8XKM - chains A and B of the 6 polymer chains in the assembly; structure by electron microscopy, 5.00 A resolution (low resolution: residue-level contacts below are approximate; hydrogen-bond / salt-bridge calls are withheld).

== Chain A (and B) ==
Molecule: Isoform Short of Insulin receptor
From: Homo sapiens
Notes: chain B of this document is another copy of the same molecule, construct and numbering; everything in this record applies to it too
UniProtKB: P06213 (INSR_HUMAN), isoform P06213-2; residues 1-1370 here = UniProt positions 1-1370
Amino-acid sequence (1370 residues; numbered 1 to 1370; the number before each row is that of its first residue):
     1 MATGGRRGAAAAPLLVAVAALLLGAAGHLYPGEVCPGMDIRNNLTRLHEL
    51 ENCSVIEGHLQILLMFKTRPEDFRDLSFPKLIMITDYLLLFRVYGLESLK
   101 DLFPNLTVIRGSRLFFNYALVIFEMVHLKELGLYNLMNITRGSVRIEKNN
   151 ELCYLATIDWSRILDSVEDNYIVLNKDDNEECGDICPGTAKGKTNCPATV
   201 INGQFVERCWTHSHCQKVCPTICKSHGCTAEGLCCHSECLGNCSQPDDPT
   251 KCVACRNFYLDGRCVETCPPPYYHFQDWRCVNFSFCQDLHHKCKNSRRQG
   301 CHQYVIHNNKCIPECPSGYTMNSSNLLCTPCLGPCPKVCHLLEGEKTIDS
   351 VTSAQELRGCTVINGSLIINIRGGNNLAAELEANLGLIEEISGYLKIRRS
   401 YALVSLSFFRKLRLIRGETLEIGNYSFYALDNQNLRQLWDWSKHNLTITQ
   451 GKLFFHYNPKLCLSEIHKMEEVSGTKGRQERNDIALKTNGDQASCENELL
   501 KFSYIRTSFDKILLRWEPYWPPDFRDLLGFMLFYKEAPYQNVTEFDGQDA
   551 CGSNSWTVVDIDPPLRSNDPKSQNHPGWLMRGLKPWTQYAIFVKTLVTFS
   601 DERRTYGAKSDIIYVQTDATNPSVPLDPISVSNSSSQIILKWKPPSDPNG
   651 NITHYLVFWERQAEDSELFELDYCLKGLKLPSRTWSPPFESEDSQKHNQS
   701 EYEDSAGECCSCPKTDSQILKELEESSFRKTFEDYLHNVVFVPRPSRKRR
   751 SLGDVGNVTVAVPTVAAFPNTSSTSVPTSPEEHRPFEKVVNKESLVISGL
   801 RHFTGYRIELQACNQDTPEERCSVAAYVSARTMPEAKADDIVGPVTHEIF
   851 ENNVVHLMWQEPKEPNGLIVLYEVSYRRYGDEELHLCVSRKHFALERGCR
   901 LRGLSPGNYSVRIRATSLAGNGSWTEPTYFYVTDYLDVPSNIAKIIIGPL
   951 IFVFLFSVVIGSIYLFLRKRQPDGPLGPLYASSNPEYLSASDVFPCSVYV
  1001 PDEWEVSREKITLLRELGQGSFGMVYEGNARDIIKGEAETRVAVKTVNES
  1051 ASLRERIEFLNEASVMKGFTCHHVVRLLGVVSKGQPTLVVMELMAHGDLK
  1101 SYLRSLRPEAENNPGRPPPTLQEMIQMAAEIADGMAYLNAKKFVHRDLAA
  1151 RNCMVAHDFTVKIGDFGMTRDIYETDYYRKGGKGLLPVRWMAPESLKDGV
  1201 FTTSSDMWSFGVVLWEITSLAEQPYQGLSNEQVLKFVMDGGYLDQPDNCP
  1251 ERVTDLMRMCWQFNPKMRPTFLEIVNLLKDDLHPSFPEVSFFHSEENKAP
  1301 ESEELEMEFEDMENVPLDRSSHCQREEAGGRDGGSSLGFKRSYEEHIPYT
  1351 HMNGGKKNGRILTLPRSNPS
Not modelled in the structure: 1-31, 110-111, 145, 273-274, 350, 366, 471, 583-584, 653, 675-714, 743-784, 817, 935-1370 (chain B: 1-28, 54-55, 165-207, 325-326, 348-349, 366, 437, 452-461, 484-488, 540-556, 653, 675-714, 726-727, 743-784, 817, 935-1370)
Disulfides: Cys35-Cys53, Cys153-Cys182, Cys186-Cys209, Cys196-Cys215, Cys223-Cys234, Cys235-Cys243, Cys239-Cys252, Cys255-Cys264, Cys268-Cys280, Cys286-Cys311, Cys293-Cys301, Cys315-Cys328, Cys339-Cys360, Cys674-Cys887, Cys813-Cys822
Swiss-Prot annotation at these positions:
  - region: Glu733 to Phe741 (Insulin-binding), Tyr999 (Important for interaction with IRS1, SHC1 and STAT5B)
  - site: Phe66 (Insulin-binding)
  - modified residue: Ser400 (Phosphoserine), Tyr401 (Phosphotyrosine), Ser407 (Phosphoserine), Tyr999 (Phosphotyrosine)
  - glycosylation (N-linked (GlcNAc...) asparagine): Asn43, Asn52, Asn105, Asn138, Asn242, Asn282, Asn322, Asn364, Asn424, Asn445, Asn541, Asn633, Asn651, Asn698
  - natural variant: Asn42 (N42K: In RMS), Val55 (V55A: In LEPRCH), Ile56 (I56T: In LEPRCH), Gly58 (G58R: In LEPRCH), Asp86 (D86G: In IRAN type A), Leu89 (L89P: In IRAN type A), Arg113 (R113P: In LEPRCH), Ala119 (A119V: In LEPRCH), Leu120 (L120Q: In LEPRCH), Ile146 (I146M: In LEPRCH), Val167 (V167L: In IRAN type A), Pro220 (P220L: In Ins resistance), 23 further natural variant entries in UniProt
  - mutagenesis: Cys462 (C462A: Does not affect S-nitrosylation), Tyr999 (Y999E: Abolishes interaction with IRS1 and SHC1; Y999F: Has no effect on insulin-stimulated autophosphorylation, but inhibits the biological activity of the receptor ...)

== Interface between chain A and chain B ==
Pairs across the interface (59; chain A residue first):
  Arg41(A) with Val740(B)
  Leu63(A) with Val740(B)
  Leu64(A) with Val740(B); Phe741(B)
  Phe91(A) with Val740(B)
  Phe115(A) with Leu736(B); Val739(B)
  Phe116(A) with Phe732(B); Tyr735(B); Leu736(B)
  Asn117(A) with Phe732(B)
  Tyr118(A) with Phe732(B)
  Phe123(A) with Glu733(B); Leu736(B)
  Glu124(A) with Glu733(B)
  Glu147(A) with Phe728(B); Phe732(B)
  Lys148(A) with Glu733(B)
  Tyr171(A) with Glu724(B); Phe728(B)
  Val173(A) with Phe728(B)
  Asp349(A) with Thr731(B)
  Arg372(A) with Leu723(B); Thr731(B)
  Gly373(A) with Leu720(B)
  Arg399(A) with Leu723(B)
  Tyr401(A) with Asp716(B); Ile719(B); Leu720(B); Leu723(B)
  Gln433(A) with Ile719(B); Glu722(B); Leu723(B)
  Lys460(A) with Asp716(B)
  Ala550(A) with Thr715(B)
  Asp601(A) with Arg398(B)
  Leu720(A) with Tyr401(B); Gln433(B)
  Lys721(A) with Tyr401(B)
  Glu724(A) with Arg372(B); Tyr401(B)
  Ser727(A) with Arg372(B)
  Phe728(A) with Phe116(B); Arg145(B); Arg372(B)
  Arg729(A) with Glu147(B)
  Phe732(A) with Tyr118(B); Arg145(B); Glu147(B)
  Glu733(A) with Phe123(B)
  Tyr735(A) with Phe116(B)
  Leu736(A) with Phe91(B)
  His737(A) with Arg92(B)
  Val739(A) with Phe115(B)
  Val740(A) with Arg41(B); Leu63(B); Phe91(B); Arg92(B)
  Phe741(A) with Arg92(B)
Interface residues without a listed pair, chain A (45 interface residues in all): Leu174, Lys346, Thr347, Gly374, Lys487, Asp549, Glu725, Val742
Interface residues without a listed pair, chain B (39 interface residues in all): Leu64, Val121, Thr352, Gly373, Arg399, Leu430, Ser717, Arg729, Val742

== Summary ==
45 residues of chain A face 39 of chain B across their interface. From UniProt: 2 mutagenesis sites on chain
A.
Both chains are Isoform Short of Insulin receptor (Homo sapiens). Entry 8XKM (Cryo-EM structure of human
insulin receptor bound to 4 IGF-I, conformation 3) was determined by electron microscopy.
